PDB entry 7DEQ | X-ray diffraction, 1.03 A resolution | chain A

== Chain A ==
Protein: Lysozyme C
From: Gallus gallus
Notes: EC 3.2.1.17
UniProt: P00698 (LYSC_CHICK); residues 1-129 here correspond to UniProt positions 19-147 (UniProt number = residue number + 18)
Sequence (129 residues; each row starts with the number of its first residue):
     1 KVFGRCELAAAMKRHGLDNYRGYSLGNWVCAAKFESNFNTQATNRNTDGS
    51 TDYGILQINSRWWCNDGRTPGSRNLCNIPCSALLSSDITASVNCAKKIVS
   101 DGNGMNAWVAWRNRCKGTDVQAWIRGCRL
Cystine bridges: Cys6-Cys127, Cys30-Cys115, Cys64-Cys80, Cys76-Cys94
Bound ions: Na+: Ser60, Cys64, Ser72, Arg73
Curated features (UniProtKB/Swiss-Prot):
  - active site: Glu35, Asp52
  - binding site (substrate): Asp101
What the authors report for this chain:
  - catalytic residues: Asp52
  - conformationally variable residues (order/disorder transition, side-chain flip): Asp52, Arg128
  - binding site for N-acetylglucosamine: Asp52
  - contacts within the chain: Asp52-Asn59 (hydrogen bond), Asn46-Asp52 (hydrogen bond), Asn46-Asn59 (hydrogen bond)
  - catalytic residues: Glu35 (citing earlier work)

== Overview ==
Ser60, Cys64, Ser72 and Arg73 coordinate Na+. From UniProt: active-site residues Glu35 and Asp52 and
substrate-binding residue Asp101. The paper reports catalytic residues Asp52 and Glu35; a binding site for
N-acetylglucosamine at Asp52.
Chain A is Lysozyme C (Gallus gallus); the structure, Lysozyme-sugar complex in D2O, was determined by X-ray
diffraction together with 7BR5 and 7DER from the same study.
